Entry 7PUB (electron microscopy, 3.70 A resolution); this record covers chains CA and DF of the 76 polymer chains in the assembly.

# Chain CA
Molecule: 9S rRNA
From: Trypanosoma brucei brucei
Sequence (621 nucleotides; each row starts with the number of its first residue):
     1 UAAAUUAUGG UCAAUUGUUA GUAUUCAUAU UAAUUUUUUU AAAUGUUUUA UCAUUUUAUA
    61 AAGGUUUAUU UUUGAAAGAU UUUUUGUAUA AAAUUUUAGG AAUAGUUAAU AAUAAUUUAU
   121 AAUUUUGAUU AGAUUGUUUU GUUAAUGCUA UUAGAUGGGU GUGGAAAAAU AAAAAAAAUA
   181 AUUAAUAUAU AUCAAUAAUA AAUUAAAUUA AUCUAUUAGU CAGAAAUGGA UGCCAGCCGU
   241 UGCGGUAAUU UCUAUGCUUU UAAAUAUUAU ACAAUUAUCA UAUUAAAUUG UUAAGUGCUG
   301 AUUUAACCAA UAAAAAUAUA AAUAAUUUUU AUUUGUUUUU AAACACCAUU AGGUAUAUGC
   361 AAAUAUAAAA UUAUAGUAAU UAUAAAUUAU AUUAUAUUAU AUUUAUUCAU AUAAUUAAUA
   421 GGAUAAUAUU UGUAGUUUUU GAUACCAUGA UAAGGAUUAU AAAUUGAAAG UGUUAAUAUC
   481 AUAAUCAAAA UUUAUUAUUU AUAUUAAAUA UGUAUGUGUA GAUAAAAUAA GAAAUUAAAA
   541 AGGUAUUGUU GCCCACCAAU UUUUAUAAUA AAAAUAACGU GCAGUAAUUA AUAUAUUUAU
   601 AAAAAUAUAU UUUUUUUUUU U
Bound ions: Mg2+ site 1 near U65 (its only coordinating residue here); Mg2+ site 2: G244, G245; Mg2+ site 3: A583, G584, U588
Reported in the primary citation:
  - conformationally variable residues (side-chain flip): A576, A577

# Chain DF
Protein: mS53
From: Trypanosoma brucei brucei
Reference sequence: Q38ET1 (Q38ET1_TRYB2); numbering as in UniProt (aligned over 1-666)
Chain sequence (666 residues; numbered 1 to 666; the number before each row is that of its first residue; X marks 1 residue of unknown identity (built as UNK)):
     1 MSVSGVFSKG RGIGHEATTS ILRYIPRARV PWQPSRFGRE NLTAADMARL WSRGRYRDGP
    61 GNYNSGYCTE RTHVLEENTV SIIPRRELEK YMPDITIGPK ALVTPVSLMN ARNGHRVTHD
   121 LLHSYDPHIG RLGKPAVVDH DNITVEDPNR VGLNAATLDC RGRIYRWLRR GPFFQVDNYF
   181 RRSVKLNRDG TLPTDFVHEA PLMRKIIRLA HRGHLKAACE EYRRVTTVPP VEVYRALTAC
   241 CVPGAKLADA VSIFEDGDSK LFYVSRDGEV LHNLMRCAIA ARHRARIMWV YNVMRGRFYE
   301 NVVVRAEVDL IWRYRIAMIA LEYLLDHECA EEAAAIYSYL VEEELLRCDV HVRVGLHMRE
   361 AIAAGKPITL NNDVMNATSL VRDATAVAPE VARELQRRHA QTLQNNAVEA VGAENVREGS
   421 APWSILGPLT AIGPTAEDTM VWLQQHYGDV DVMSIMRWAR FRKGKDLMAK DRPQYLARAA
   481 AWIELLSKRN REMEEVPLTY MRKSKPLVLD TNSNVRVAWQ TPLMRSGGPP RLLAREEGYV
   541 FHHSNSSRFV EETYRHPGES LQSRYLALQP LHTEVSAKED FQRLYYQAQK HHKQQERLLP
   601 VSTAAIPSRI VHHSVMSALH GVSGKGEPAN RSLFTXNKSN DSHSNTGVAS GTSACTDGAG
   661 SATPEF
Unresolved in the structure: 1, 414-418, 596-666
Construct notes: variant Thr-18 (Ala in Q38ET1), Asp-258 (Asn in Q38ET1), Asn-372 (Asp in Q38ET1), Asn-406 (Ser in Q38ET1), Asp-510 (Gly in Q38ET1), Ala-577 (Val in Q38ET1), Lys-638 (Arg in Q38ET1); conflict UNK_636 (Gly in Q38ET1)

# Interface between chain CA and chain DF
Residue-residue contacts - 69 pairs, chain CA then chain DF:
  A413(CA) / Arg-57(DF)  hydrogen bond to the base
  A413(CA) / Asn-62(DF)  base contact
  A413(CA) / Tyr-63(DF)  base contact
  A414(CA) / Arg-53(DF)  hydrogen bond to the base
  U415(CA) / Arg-49(DF)  hydrogen bond to the base
  U415(CA) / Leu-50(DF)  base contact
  U415(CA) / Arg-53(DF)  phosphate contact
  U415(CA) / Ala-156(DF)  hydrogen bond to the sugar
  U416(CA) / Ala-156(DF)  phosphate contact
  A417(CA) / Gln-33(DF)  hydrogen bond to the base
  A417(CA) / Thr-157(DF)  phosphate contact
  A417(CA) / Leu-158(DF)  phosphate contact
  A417(CA) / Asp-159(DF)  hydrogen bond to the phosphate
  A417(CA) / Cys-160(DF)  hydrogen bond to the phosphate
  A417(CA) / Arg-161(DF)  sugar contact
  A418(CA) / Arg-36(DF)  hydrogen bond to the base
  A418(CA) / Asp-159(DF)  phosphate contact
  A418(CA) / Gly-162(DF)  phosphate contact
  U419(CA) / Gly-162(DF)  phosphate contact
  A420(CA) / His-128(DF)  stacking on the base
  A420(CA) / Arg-131(DF)  base contact
  A420(CA) / Arg-166(DF)  salt bridge to the phosphate
  A420(CA) / Arg-169(DF)  salt bridge to the phosphate
  G421(CA) / Arg-166(DF)  salt bridge to the phosphate
  G422(CA) / Asp-177(DF)  hydrogen bond to the sugar
  G422(CA) / Arg-181(DF)  hydrogen bond to the sugar
  A423(CA) / Arg-181(DF)  hydrogen bond to the sugar
  A423(CA) / Ser-259(DF)  hydrogen bond to the sugar
  A423(CA) / Lys-260(DF)  base contact
  U424(CA) / Ser-259(DF)  hydrogen bond to the base
  U424(CA) / Tyr-263(DF)  sugar contact
  U424(CA) / Arg-297(DF)  hydrogen bond to the phosphate
  U424(CA) / Tyr-299(DF)  sugar contact
  A425(CA) / Arg-297(DF)  salt bridge to the phosphate
  A426(CA) / Phe-298(DF)  base contact
  A426(CA) / Tyr-299(DF)  phosphate contact
  U429(CA) / Arg-188(DF)  hydrogen bond to the base
  U431(CA) / Lys-185(DF)  sugar contact
  G432(CA) / Pro-127(DF)  sugar contact
  G432(CA) / Pro-135(DF)  sugar contact
  G432(CA) / Arg-182(DF)  salt bridge to the phosphate
  U433(CA) / Arg-131(DF)  salt bridge to the phosphate
  U433(CA) / Pro-135(DF)  phosphate contact
  A434(CA) / Ile-13(DF)  base contact
  A434(CA) / Gly-133(DF)  base contact
  A434(CA) / Lys-134(DF)  base contact
  A434(CA) / Pro-135(DF)  base contact
  G435(CA) / Leu-22(DF)  hydrogen bond to the base
  G435(CA) / Arg-23(DF)  base contact
  G435(CA) / Ile-25(DF)  hydrogen bond to the base
  G435(CA) / Arg-27(DF)  hydrogen bond to the sugar
  U436(CA) / Gly-10(DF)  hydrogen bond to the base
  U436(CA) / Arg-11(DF)  base contact
  U436(CA) / Gly-12(DF)  sugar contact
  U436(CA) / Ile-13(DF)  hydrogen bond to the phosphate
  U436(CA) / Gly-14(DF)  hydrogen bond to the phosphate
  U436(CA) / Arg-36(DF)  phosphate contact
  U436(CA) / Phe-37(DF)  sugar contact
  U436(CA) / Asn-41(DF)  hydrogen bond to the sugar
  U437(CA) / Arg-29(DF)  salt bridge to the phosphate
  U437(CA) / Ser-35(DF)  phosphate contact
  U437(CA) / Arg-36(DF)  phosphate contact
  U438(CA) / Ser-35(DF)  hydrogen bond to the phosphate
  U439(CA) / Pro-34(DF)  phosphate contact
  U439(CA) / Ser-35(DF)  hydrogen bond to the phosphate
  U485(CA) / Tyr-56(DF)  sugar contact
  C486(CA) / Tyr-56(DF)  stacking on the base
  A487(CA) / Tyr-56(DF)  phosphate contact
  A487(CA) / Arg-57(DF)  salt bridge to the phosphate
Also at the interface, not in a pair above, chain CA (31 interface residues in all): U427, U440, U482, A488
Also at the interface, not in a pair above, chain DF (59 interface residues in all): Thr-19, Pro-26, Trp-32, Gly-54, Asn-64, Ala-155, Asn-178, Glu-300, Val-302, Val-303

# Overview
Chain CA and chain DF form an interface of 31 and 59 residues respectively, with 24 hydrogen bonds, 8 salt
bridges and 2 aromatic stacking contacts. Among the polar pairs are A413(CA)/Arg-57(DF), A414(CA)/Arg-53(DF)
and U415(CA)/Arg-49(DF). G244(CA) and G245(CA) form the Mg2+ site 2. The paper reports conformational
variability at A576(CA) and A577(CA).
Here chain CA is 9S rRNA and chain DF is mS53, both from Trypanosoma brucei brucei. Entry 7PUB (Late assembly
intermediate of the Trypanosoma brucei mitoribosomal small subunit) was determined by electron microscopy,
deposited together with 7PUA.
